3L74 - chains A and G of the 20 polymer chains in the assembly; structure by X-ray diffraction, 2.76 A resolution.

== Chain A ==
Name: Mitochondrial ubiquinol-cytochrome-C reductase complex core protein I
Source organism: Gallus gallus
Notes: EC 1.10.2.2
UniProt: D0VX31 (D0VX31_CHICK); numbering as in UniProt (aligned over 1-446)
Amino-acid sequence (446 residues; each row starts with the number of its first residue):
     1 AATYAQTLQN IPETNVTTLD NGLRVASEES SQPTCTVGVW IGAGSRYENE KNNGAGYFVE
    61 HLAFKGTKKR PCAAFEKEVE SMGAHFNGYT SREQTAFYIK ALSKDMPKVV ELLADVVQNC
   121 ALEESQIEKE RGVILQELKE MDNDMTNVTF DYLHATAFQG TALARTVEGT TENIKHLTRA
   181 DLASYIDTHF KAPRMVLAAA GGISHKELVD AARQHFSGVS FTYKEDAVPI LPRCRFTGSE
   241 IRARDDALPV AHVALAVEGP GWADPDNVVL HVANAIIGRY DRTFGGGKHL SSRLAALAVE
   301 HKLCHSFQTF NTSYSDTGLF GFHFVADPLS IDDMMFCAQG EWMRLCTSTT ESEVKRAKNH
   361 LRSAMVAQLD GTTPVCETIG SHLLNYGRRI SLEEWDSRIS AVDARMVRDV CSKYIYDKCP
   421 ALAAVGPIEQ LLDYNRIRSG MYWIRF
Disordered / not traced: 1, 445-446

== Chain G ==
Name: Mitochondrial ubiquinol-cytochrome C reductase ubiquinone-binding protein qp-C
Source organism: Gallus gallus
Notes: EC 1.10.2.2
UniProt: D0VX32 (D0VX32_CHICK); residues 1-81 here = UniProt positions 1-81
Amino-acid sequence (81 residues; each row starts with the number of its first residue):
     1 GIHFGNLARV RHIITYSLSP FEQRAIPNIF SDALPNVWRR FSSQVFKVAP PFLGAYLLYS
    61 WGTQEFERLK RKNPADYEND Q

== Interface between chain A and chain G ==
Pairs across the interface (41):
  Q159(A) - L18(G)
  T237(A) - L18(G)
  G238(A) - L18(G)
  G238(A) - S19(G)  hydrogen bond (backbone-backbone)
  G238(A) - E22(G)  hydrogen bond (backbone-side chain)
  S239(A) - S17(G)
  S239(A) - L18(G)
  E240(A) - T15(G)
  E240(A) - Y16(G)
  E240(A) - S17(G)  hydrogen bond (backbone-backbone)
  I241(A) - I14(G)  hydrophobic
  I241(A) - T15(G)
  I241(A) - Y16(G)  hydrophobic
  R242(A) - I13(G)
  R242(A) - I14(G)
  R242(A) - T15(G)  hydrogen bond (backbone-backbone)
  A243(A) - I13(G)
  R244(A) - A8(G)  hydrogen bond (side chain-backbone)
  R244(A) - V10(G)
  R244(A) - R11(G)
  R244(A) - H12(G)  hydrogen bond (backbone-backbone)
  R244(A) - I13(G)  hydrogen bond (backbone-backbone)
  D245(A) - V10(G)
  D245(A) - R11(G)  salt bridge
  D245(A) - H12(G)  salt bridge
  D246(A) - A8(G)
  D246(A) - R9(G)
  D246(A) - V10(G)  hydrogen bond (side chain-backbone)
  A247(A) - R9(G)
  A247(A) - R11(G)
  C419(A) - S19(G)  hydrogen bond
  C419(A) - F21(G)  hydrophobic
  E429(A) - G5(G)  hydrogen bond (side chain-backbone)
  E429(A) - N6(G)  hydrogen bond (side chain-backbone)
  E429(A) - L7(G)  hydrogen bond (side chain-backbone)
  E429(A) - A8(G)  hydrogen bond (side chain-backbone)
  Q430(A) - F4(G)
  L432(A) - F4(G)  hydrophobic
  Y434(A) - S19(G)
  N435(A) - P20(G)
  R438(A) - F21(G)
Other interface residues (no listed pair), chain A (21 interface residues in all): Y152, L329
Other interface residues (no listed pair), chain G (20 interface residues in all): H3

== Summary ==
The interface between chain A and chain G involves 21 residues on one side and 20 on the other; the contacts
include 13 hydrogen bonds and 2 salt bridges. Polar contacts include D245(A)-R11(G), D245(A)-H12(G) and
G238(A)-E22(G).
Chain A is Mitochondrial ubiquinol-cytochrome-C reductase complex core protein I and chain G is Mitochondrial
ubiquinol-cytochrome C reductase ubiquinone-binding protein qp-C, both from Gallus gallus; the structure,
Cytochrome BC1 complex from chicken with famoxadone bound, was determined by X-ray diffraction.
